3O8N - chain A; structure by X-ray diffraction, 3.20 A resolution.

[Chain A]
Name: 6-phosphofructokinase, muscle type
Source organism: Oryctolagus cuniculus
Notes: EC 2.7.1.11
UniProtKB: P00511 (K6PF_RABIT); residues 1-762 here = UniProt positions 1-762
Amino-acid sequence (762 residues; numbered 1 to 762; the number before each row is that of its first residue):
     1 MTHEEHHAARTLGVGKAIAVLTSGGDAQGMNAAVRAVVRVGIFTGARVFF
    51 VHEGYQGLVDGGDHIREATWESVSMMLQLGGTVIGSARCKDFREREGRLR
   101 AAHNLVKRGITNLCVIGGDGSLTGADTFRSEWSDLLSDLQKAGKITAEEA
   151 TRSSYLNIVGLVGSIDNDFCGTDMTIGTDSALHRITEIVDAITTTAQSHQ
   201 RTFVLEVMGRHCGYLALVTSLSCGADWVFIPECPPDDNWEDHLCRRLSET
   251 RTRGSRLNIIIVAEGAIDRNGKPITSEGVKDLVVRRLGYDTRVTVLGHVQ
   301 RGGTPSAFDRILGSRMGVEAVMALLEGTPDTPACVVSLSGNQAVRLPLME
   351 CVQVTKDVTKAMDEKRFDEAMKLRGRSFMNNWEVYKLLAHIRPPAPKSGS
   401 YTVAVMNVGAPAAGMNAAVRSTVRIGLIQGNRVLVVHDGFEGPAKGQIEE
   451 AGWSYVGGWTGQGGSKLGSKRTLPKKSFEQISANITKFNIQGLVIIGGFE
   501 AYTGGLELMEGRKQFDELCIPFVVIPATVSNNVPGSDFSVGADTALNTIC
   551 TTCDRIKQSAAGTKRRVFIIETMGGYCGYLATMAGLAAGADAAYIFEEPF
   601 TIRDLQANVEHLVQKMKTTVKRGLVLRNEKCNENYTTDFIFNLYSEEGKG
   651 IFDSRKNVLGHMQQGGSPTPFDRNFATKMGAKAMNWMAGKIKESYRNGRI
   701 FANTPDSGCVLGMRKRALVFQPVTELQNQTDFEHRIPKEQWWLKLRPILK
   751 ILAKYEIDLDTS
Disordered / not traced: 1-8, 757-762
UniProt features mapped onto this chain:
  - region: Ile391 to Tyr401 (Interdomain linker)
  - active site: Asp166 (Proton acceptor)
  - binding site (ATP): Gly25, Arg88, Cys89, Gly118 to Ser121
  - binding site (Mg(2+)): Asp119
  - binding site (substrate): Ser164 to Asp166, Arg201, Met208 to Arg210, Glu264, Arg292, His298 to Arg301
  - binding site (beta-D-fructose 2,6-bisphosphate): Arg471, Thr528 to Asn532, Arg566, Met573 to Gly575, Glu629, Arg655, His661 to Gln664, Arg735
  - modified residue: Thr2 (N-acetylthreonine), Ser133 (Phosphoserine), Ser377 (Phosphoserine), Lys557 (N6-(2-hydroxyisobutyryl)lysine), Ser667 (Phosphoserine)
  - glycosylation: Ser530 (O-linked (GlcNAc) serine)
Residues lining bound ligands:
  - ADP (adenosine-5'-diphosphate), molecule 1: Ser23, Gly24, Gly25, Tyr55, Arg88, Cys89, Lys90, Phe92, Arg93, Arg98, Gly117, Gly118, Asp119, Gly120, Ser121, Thr123, Gly124, Thr127
  - ADP, molecule 2: Asp173, Met174, Asp179, Tyr214, Phe308, Leu338, Asn341, Ser377, Asn381, Phe538, Asp543, Phe671, Asn674, Lys678, Met713
  - ADP, molecule 3: Asp226, Trp227, Val228, His242, Arg246, Trp382, Tyr385, Lys386, Ala389, His390
From the paper describing this entry:
  - allosteric site: His661
  - binding site for ADP: Tyr214, Trp227, Val228, His242, Arg246, Phe308, Asn341, Ser377, Asn381, Tyr385, Lys386, Asp543, Phe671, Lys678, Met713
  - disease-associated variants - D543A: decreased binding to ADP (proposed by the authors, not directly observed)
  - binding site for phosphate ion: Arg39, Arg420, Arg424

[Overview]
Bound to chain A: 3 copies of ADP. Curated annotation (UniProt) lists active-site residue Asp166, 7
ATP-binding residues, Mg2+-binding residue Asp119 and 13 substrate-binding residues. The paper reports a
binding site for ADP at Tyr214, Trp227 and Val228 among others; D543A reduces binding to ADP.
Chain A is 6-phosphofructokinase, muscle type (Oryctolagus cuniculus); the structure, Structure of
phosphofructokinase from rabbit skeletal muscle, was determined by X-ray diffraction (same publication as 3O8L
and 3O8O).
